8OM2 - chains O and r of the 35 polymer chains in the assembly; structure by electron microscopy, 2.57 A resolution.

== Chain O ==
Name: 37S ribosomal protein S28, mitochondrial
From: Saccharomyces cerevisiae
Reference sequence: P21771 (RT28_YEAST); residue numbers follow UniProt; this construct covers 1-286
Amino-acid sequence (286 residues; row label = number of the first residue in the row):
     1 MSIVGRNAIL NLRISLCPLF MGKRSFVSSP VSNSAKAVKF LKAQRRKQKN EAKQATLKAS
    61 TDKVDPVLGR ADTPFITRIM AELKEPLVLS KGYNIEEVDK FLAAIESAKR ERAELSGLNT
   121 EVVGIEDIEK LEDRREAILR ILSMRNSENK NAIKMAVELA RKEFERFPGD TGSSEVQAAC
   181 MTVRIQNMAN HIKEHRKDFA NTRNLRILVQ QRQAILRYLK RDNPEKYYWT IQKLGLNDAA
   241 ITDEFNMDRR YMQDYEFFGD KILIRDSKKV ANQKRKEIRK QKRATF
Disordered / not traced: 1-33, 119-122, 261-286

== Chain r ==
Molecule: 15S mitochondrial rRNA
From: Saccharomyces cerevisiae
Sequence (1647 nucleotides; each row starts with the number of its first residue; note: 2 numbers in that range are skipped by the numbering (no residue carries them; nothing is unmodelled there)):
     1 GUAAAAAAUU UAUAAGAAUA UGAUGUUGGU UCAGAUUAAG CGCUAAAUAA GGACAUGACA
    61 CAUGCGAAUC AUACGUUUAU UAUUGAUAAG AUAAUAAAUA UGUGGUGUAA ACGUGAGUAA
   121 UUUUAUUAGG AAUUAAUGAA CUAUAGAAUA AGCUAAAUAC UUAAUAUAUU AUUAUAUAAA
   181 AAUAAUUUAU AUAAUAAAAA GGAUAUAUAU AUAAUAUAUA UUUAUCUAUA GUCAAGCCAA
   241 UAAUGGUUUA GGUAGUAGGU UUAUUAAGAG UUAAACCUAG CCAACGAUCC AUAAUCGAUA
   301 AUGAAAGUUA GAACGAUCAC GUUGACUCUG AAAUAUAGUC AAUAUCUAUA AGAUACAGCA
   361 GUGAGGAAUA UUGGACAAUG AUCGAAAGAU UGAUCCAGUU ACUUAUUAGG AUGAUAUAUA
   421 AAAAUAUUUU AUUUUAUUUA UAAAUAUUAA AUAUUUAUAA UAAUAAUAAU AAUAAUAUAU
   481 AUAUAUAAAU UGAUUAAAAA UAAAAUCCAU AAAUAAUUAA AAUAAUGAUA UUAAUUACCA
   541 UAUAUAUUUU UAUAUGGAUA UAUAUAUUAA UAAUAAUAUU AAUUUUAUUA UUAUUAAUAA
   601 UAUAUUUUAA UAGUCCUGAC UAAUAUUUGU GCCAGCAGUC GCGGUAACAC AAAGAGGGCG
   661 AGCGUUAAUC AUAAUGGUUU AAAGGAUCCG UAGAAUGAAU UAUAUAUUAU AAUUUAGAGU
   721 UAAUAAAAU
   731 UAAUUAAAGA AUUAUAAUAG UAAAGAUGAA AUAAUAAUAA UAAUUAUAAG ACUAAUAUAU
   791 GUGAAAAUAU UAAUUAAAUA UUAACUGACA UUGAGGGAUU AAAACUAGAG UAGCGAAACG
   851 GAUUCGAUAC CCGUGUAGUU CUAGUAGUAA ACUAUGAAUA CAAUUAUUUA UA
   904 UAUAUAUUAU AUAUAAAUAA UAAAUGAAAA UGAAAGUAUU CCACCUGAAG AGUACGUUAG
   964 CAAUAAUGAA ACUCAAAACA AUAGACGGUU ACAGACUUAA GCAGUGGAGC AUGUUAUUUA
  1024 AUUCGAUAAU CCACGACUAA CCUUACCAUA UUUUGAAUAU UAUAAUAAUU AUUAUAAUUA
  1084 UUAUAUUACA GGCGUUACAU UGUUGUCUUU AGUUCGUGCU GCAAAGUUUU AGAUUAAGUU
  1144 CAUAAACGAA CAAAACUCCA UAUAUAUAAU UUUAAUUAUA UAUAAUUUUA UAUUAUUUAU
  1204 UAAUAUAAAG AAAGGAAUUA AGACAAAUCA UAAUGAUCCU UAUAAUAUGG GUAAUAGACG
  1264 UGCUAUAAUA AAAUGAUAAU AAAAUUAUAU AAAAUAUAUU UAAUUAUAUU UAAUUAAUAA
  1324 UAUAAAACAU UUUAAUUUUU AAUAUAUUUU UUUAUUAUAU AUUAAUAUGA AUUAUAAUCU
  1384 GAAAUUCGAU UAUAUGAAAA AAGAAUUGCU AGUAAUACGU AAAUUAGUAU GUUACGGUGA
  1444 AUAUUCUAAC UGUUUCGCAC UAAUCACUCA UCACGCGUUG AAACAUAUUA UUAUCUUAUU
  1504 AUUUAUAUAA UAUUUUUUAA UAAAUAUUAA UAAUUAUUAA UUUAUAUUUA UUUAUAUCAG
  1564 AAAUAAUAUG AAUUAAUGCG AAGUUGAAAU ACAGUUACCG UAGGGGAACC UGCGGUGGGC
  1624 UUAUAAAUAU CUUAAAUAUU CUUACA
Disordered / not traced: 1-11, 168-193, 210-215, 423-475, 546-547, 561-602, 764-768, 909-911, 1075-1078, 1228, 1529-1536
Ion coordination: K+ site 1: U19, G28, G29; K+ site 2: U19, C640, A979; K+ site 3: G22, U985; Mg2+ site 1 near A33 (its only coordinating residue here); K+ site 4: G40, G664, U665; K+ site 5: C54, A55; Mg2+ site 2: A55, U56, G115; K+ site 6: U72, A73, G384, A385; Mg2+ site 3 near A110 (its only coordinating residue here); K+ site 7: G113, U114, C359; K+ site 8: G115, G117, A294; Mg2+ site 4: A116, G117, A294; 54 more Mg2+ sites not listed; 26 more K+ sites not listed
Reported in the primary citation:
  - conformationally variable residues (side-chain flip): A1100

== Interface between chain O and chain r ==
Contacting residue pairs - 98 pairs, chain O then chain r:
  Ser34(O) - U1497(r)  hydrogen bond to the phosphate
  Ala35(O) - U1558(r)  phosphate contact
  Ala35(O) - A1559(r)  phosphate contact
  Lys36(O) - A1496(r)  sugar contact
  Lys36(O) - U1497(r)  phosphate contact
  Lys36(O) - A1559(r)  phosphate contact
  Lys36(O) - U1560(r)  salt bridge to the phosphate
  Ala37(O) - A1496(r)  sugar contact
  Lys39(O) - A274(r)  salt bridge to the phosphate
  Phe40(O) - A1496(r)  base contact
  Leu41(O) - A1496(r)  base contact
  Lys42(O) - A275(r)  salt bridge to the phosphate
  Lys42(O) - C276(r)  salt bridge to the phosphate
  Ala43(O) - A254(r)  sugar contact
  Ala43(O) - G255(r)  phosphate contact
  Arg46(O) - G255(r)  hydrogen bond to the base
  Arg46(O) - U256(r)  hydrogen bond to the base
  Arg46(O) - A257(r)  base contact
  Arg46(O) - G258(r)  base contact
  Arg46(O) - C277(r)  base contact
  Arg46(O) - U278(r)  hydrogen bond to the base
  Arg46(O) - A279(r)  base contact
  Lys47(O) - A254(r)  sugar contact
  Asn50(O) - A254(r)  hydrogen bond to the base
  Asn50(O) - A279(r)  hydrogen bond to the sugar
  Asn50(O) - G280(r)  base contact
  Lys53(O) - A279(r)  salt bridge to the phosphate
  Gln54(O) - A279(r)  hydrogen bond to the sugar
  Gln54(O) - G280(r)  phosphate contact
  Leu57(O) - A279(r)  sugar contact
  Leu57(O) - G280(r)  phosphate contact
  Glu148(O) - U805(r)  phosphate contact
  Asn149(O) - U805(r)  hydrogen bond to the phosphate
  Asn149(O) - A806(r)  hydrogen bond to the phosphate
  Lys154(O) - A722(r)  phosphate contact
  Lys154(O) - A723(r)  salt bridge to the phosphate
  Val157(O) - U721(r)  phosphate contact
  Arg161(O) - U721(r)  sugar contact
  Arg166(O) - U816(r)  phosphate contact
  Arg166(O) - G817(r)  salt bridge to the phosphate
  Phe167(O) - C815(r)  phosphate contact
  Phe167(O) - U816(r)  phosphate contact
  Gly169(O) - A814(r)  sugar contact
  Gly169(O) - C815(r)  sugar contact
  Asp170(O) - C815(r)  hydrogen bond to the sugar
  Asp170(O) - U816(r)  sugar contact
  Thr171(O) - U720(r)  hydrogen bond to the base
  Thr171(O) - U721(r)  sugar contact
  Thr171(O) - A814(r)  base contact
  Thr171(O) - C815(r)  hydrogen bond to the sugar
  Gly172(O) - G719(r)  base contact
  Gly172(O) - U720(r)  base contact
  Gly172(O) - C815(r)  hydrogen bond to the sugar
  Gly172(O) - U816(r)  hydrogen bond to the sugar
  Ser173(O) - U816(r)  hydrogen bond to the sugar
  Gln177(O) - G719(r)  hydrogen bond to the sugar
  Gln177(O) - U720(r)  sugar contact
  Cys180(O) - U721(r)  sugar contact
  Arg184(O) - U721(r)  salt bridge to the phosphate
  Asn187(O) - A806(r)  hydrogen bond to the phosphate
  Met188(O) - A807(r)  phosphate contact
  His191(O) - U805(r)  hydrogen bond to the sugar
  His191(O) - A806(r)  sugar contact
  His195(O) - A733(r)  hydrogen bond to the sugar
  His195(O) - U734(r)  sugar contact
  Lys197(O) - A733(r)  sugar contact
  Lys197(O) - A873(r)  salt bridge to the phosphate
  Lys197(O) - G874(r)  salt bridge to the phosphate
  Asp198(O) - A732(r)  hydrogen bond to the sugar
  Asp198(O) - A733(r)  sugar contact
  Phe199(O) - U829(r)  phosphate contact
  Phe199(O) - U830(r)  phosphate contact
  Ala200(O) - A732(r)  sugar contact
  Asn201(O) - A732(r)  hydrogen bond to the base
  Asn201(O) - A806(r)  hydrogen bond to the sugar
  Asn201(O) - A807(r)  sugar contact
  Arg203(O) - C688(r)  hydrogen bond to the sugar
  Arg203(O) - A794(r)  salt bridge to the phosphate
  Asn204(O) - A807(r)  sugar contact
  Arg206(O) - A828(r)  sugar contact
  Ile207(O) - C689(r)  sugar contact
  Gln210(O) - C689(r)  hydrogen bond to the sugar
  Gln210(O) - G690(r)  sugar contact
  Gln211(O) - G719(r)  hydrogen bond to the phosphate
  Gln211(O) - U720(r)  hydrogen bond to the phosphate
  Ala214(O) - C819(r)  sugar contact
  Arg217(O) - U691(r)  salt bridge to the phosphate
  Tyr218(O) - G817(r)  sugar contact
  Tyr218(O) - A818(r)  hydrogen bond to the phosphate
  Tyr218(O) - C819(r)  sugar contact
  Arg221(O) - C819(r)  salt bridge to the phosphate
  Glu244(O) - U691(r)  sugar contact
  Glu244(O) - G825(r)  hydrogen bond to the base
  Asn246(O) - G826(r)  hydrogen bond to the base
  Asn246(O) - G827(r)  hydrogen bond to the sugar
  Asp248(O) - G827(r)  phosphate contact
  Asp248(O) - A828(r)  phosphate contact
  Arg249(O) - A828(r)  salt bridge to the phosphate
Also at the interface, not in a pair above, chain O (62 interface residues in all): Gln44, Lys49, Glu51, Lys150, Ile153, Ser174, Met181, Ile215, Asp222
Also at the interface, not in a pair above, chain r (48 interface residues in all): A820

== In short ==
62 residues of chain O and 48 residues of chain r are in contact; the contacts include 30 hydrogen bonds and
14 salt bridges. Among the polar pairs are Arg46(O)-G255(r), Arg46(O)-U256(r) and Arg46(O)-U278(r). U19(r),
G28(r) and G29(r) form the K+ site 1. From the paper: conformational variability at A1100(r).
Here chain O is 37S ribosomal protein S28, mitochondrial and chain r is 15S mitochondrial rRNA, both from
Saccharomyces cerevisiae. Entry 8OM2 (Small subunit of yeast mitochondrial ribosome in complex with
METTL17/Rsm22) was determined by electron microscopy, deposited together with 8OM3 and 8OM4.
